Entry 6V9J (X-ray diffraction, 1.76 A resolution); this record covers chains B and C of the 3 polymer chains in the assembly.

Chain B:
Name: Son of sevenless homolog 1
Source organism: Homo sapiens
Reference sequence: Q07889 (SOS1_HUMAN); numbering as in UniProt (aligned over 566-1046)
Sequence (482 residues; numbered 565 to 1046; the number before each row is that of its first residue):
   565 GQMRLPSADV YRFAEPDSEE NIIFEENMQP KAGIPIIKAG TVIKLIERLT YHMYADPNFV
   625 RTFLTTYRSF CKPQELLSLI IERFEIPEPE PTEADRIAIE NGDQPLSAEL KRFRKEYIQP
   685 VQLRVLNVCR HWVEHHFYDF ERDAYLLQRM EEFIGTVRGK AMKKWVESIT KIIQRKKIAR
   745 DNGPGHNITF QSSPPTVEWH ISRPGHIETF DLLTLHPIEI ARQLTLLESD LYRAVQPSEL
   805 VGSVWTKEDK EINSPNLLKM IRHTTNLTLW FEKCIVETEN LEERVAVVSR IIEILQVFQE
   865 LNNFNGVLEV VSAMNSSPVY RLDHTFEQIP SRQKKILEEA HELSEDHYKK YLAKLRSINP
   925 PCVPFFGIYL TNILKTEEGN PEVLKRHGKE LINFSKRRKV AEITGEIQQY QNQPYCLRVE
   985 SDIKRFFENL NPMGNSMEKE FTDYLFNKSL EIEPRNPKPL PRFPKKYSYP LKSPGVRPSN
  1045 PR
Not modelled in the structure: 591-596, 744-750
Differences from the reference sequence: expression tag (565)
Ligand contacts: QTM (3-(2-aminoethyl)-4-(3-chloro-4-fluorophenoxy)benzene-1-sulfonamide): V852, I856, M878, N879, V883, Y884, L886, D887, T889, F890, I893, L901, E902, H905

Chain C:
Name: GTPase HRas
Source organism: Homo sapiens
Reference sequence: P01112 (RASH_HUMAN); residue numbers follow UniProt; this construct covers 1-166
Sequence (167 residues; row label = number of the first residue in the row; numbering starts at 0):
     0 GMTEYKLVVV GAGGVGKSAL TIQLIQNHFV DEYDPTIEDS YRKQVVIDGE TCLLDILDTA
    60 GQEEYSAMRD QYMRTGEGFL CVFAINNTKS FEDIHQYREQ IKRVKDSDDV PMVLVGNKCD
   120 LAARTVESRQ AQDLARSYGI PYIETSAKTR QGVEDAFYTL VREIRQH
Differences from the reference sequence: expression tag (0)
Metal / ion sites: Na+: T87, T124
UniProt features mapped onto this chain:
  - region: H166 (Hypervariable region)
  - motif: Y32 to Y40 (Effector region)
  - binding site (GTP): G13 to A18, V29 to T35, A59, G60, N116 to D119, S145 to K147
  - modified residue: M1 (N-acetylmethionine), T2 (N-acetylthreonine), C118 (S-nitrosocysteine)
  - glycosylation: T35 (Microbial infection: O-linked (Glc) threonine)
  - natural variant: G12 (G12A: In CSTLO; G12C: In CSTLO; G12D: In CSTLO; G12E: In CSTLO; G12S: In CSTLO and CMEMS; G12V: In CSTLO, bladder carcinoma and CMEMS), G13 (G13C: In CSTLO; G13D: In CSTLO; G13R: In SFM), Q22 (Q22K: In CMEMS), E37 (E37EE: In CSTLO), T58 (T58I: In CSTLO), Q61 (Q61K: In NMTC2; Q61L: In melanoma), E63 (E63K: In CMEMS), S89 (S89C: Found in a patient with severe fetal hydrops and pleural effusion; uncertain significance), K117 (K117R: In CSTLO), A146 (A146T: In CSTLO; A146V: In CSTLO)
  - mutagenesis: S17 (S17N: Dominant negative. Prevents PLCE1 EGF-induced recruitment to plasma membrane. No effect on subcellular location of isoform 2), N26 (N26G: Loss of interaction with PLCE1; when associated with V-12), V29 (V29A: No effect on interaction with PLCE1; when associated with V-12), Y32 (Y32F: Loss of interaction and recruitment to plasma membrane of PLCE1; when associated with V-12), P34 (P34G: No effect on interaction with PLCE1; when associated with V-12), T35 (T35S: Loss of interaction with PLCE1; when associated with V-12), E37 (E37G: No effect on interaction with PLCE1; when associated with V-12), D38 (D38N: No effect on interaction with PLCE1; when associated with V-12), S39 (S39C: No effect on interaction with PLCE1; when associated with V-12), A59 (A59T: Loss of GTPase activity and creation of an autophosphorylation site), Q61 (Q61I: Moderately increased transformation of cultured cell lines; Q61R: Promotes interaction with SHOC2 and PP1C; Q61V: Strongly increased transformation of cultured cell lines), A83 (A83T: GTP-binding activity reduced by factor of 30), 4 further mutagenesis entries in UniProt

How chain B and chain C interact:
Contacting residue pairs (70):
  W809(B) with G60(C), hydrogen bond (side chain-backbone)
  T810(B) with G13(C)
  M824(B) with Y64(C)
  I825(B) with E63(C); Y64(C)
  R826(B) with E63(C), salt bridge
  T828(B) with Y64(C)
  T829(B) with E63(C), hydrogen bond (side chain-backbone); S65(C)
  T832(B) with A66(C)
  V875(B) with Q70(C)
  S876(B) with M67(C); Q70(C)
  N879(B) with D69(C); Q70(C); R73(C), hydrogen bond (backbone-side chain)
  S880(B) with D69(C); R73(C)
  S881(B) with D69(C), hydrogen bond (backbone-side chain); R73(C); R102(C); V103(C)
  Y884(B) with R73(C)
  H905(B) with Q70(C)
  S908(B) with Q70(C), hydrogen bond
  H911(B) with Y40(C); D54(C), salt bridge; I55(C)
  Y912(B) with M67(C); Y71(C), hydrogen bond
  K913(B) with E37(C), salt bridge
  F929(B) with Q61(C); Y64(C), hydrophobic; M67(C), hydrophobic; Y71(C)
  F930(B) with Y64(C)
  G931(B) with Q61(C), hydrogen bond (backbone-side chain); Y64(C), hydrogen bond (backbone-side chain)
  L934(B) with G60(C)
  T935(B) with D57(C); T58(C), hydrogen bond (side chain-backbone); A59(C), hydrogen bond (side chain-backbone); Q61(C), hydrogen bond
  N936(B) with P34(C); T35(C)
  L938(B) with S17(C); A59(C); G60(C)
  K939(B) with I21(C); Y32(C); P34(C); D57(C), hydrogen bond (side chain-backbone)
  T940(B) with P34(C)
  E942(B) with S17(C); A18(C); I21(C)
  G943(B) with I21(C); Q25(C), hydrogen bond (backbone-side chain); E31(C); Y32(C)
  N944(B) with E31(C); Y32(C), hydrogen bond (side chain-backbone)
  P945(B) with D30(C)
  E1002(B) with S65(C); R68(C), salt bridge
  K1003(B) with Q95(C), hydrogen bond
  T1006(B) with R102(C)
  D1007(B) with R102(C), salt bridge
  F1010(B) with R102(C)
  R1019(B) with D105(C), salt bridge
Also at the interface, not in a pair above, chain B (45 interface residues in all): L822, L833, E836, P882, D910, I932, K963
Also at the interface, not in a pair above, chain C (36 interface residues in all): G12, D33, L56

Summary:
45 residues of chain B and 36 residues of chain C are in contact, with 15 hydrogen bonds and 6 salt bridges.
Polar contacts include R826(B)-E63(C), H911(B)-D54(C) and K913(B)-E37(C). Ligands of chain B: compound QTM.
Chain B is Son of sevenless homolog 1 and chain C is GTPase HRas, both from Homo sapiens; the structure,
Expanding the Chemical Landscape of SOS1 Activators Using Fragment Based Methods, was determined by X-ray
diffraction, deposited together with 6V94, 6V9F, 6V9L, 6V9M and 6V9N.
